5STP - chains A and B; structure by X-ray diffraction, 1.51 A resolution.

# Chain A
Molecule: Pre-mRNA-splicing factor 8
Organism: Saccharomyces cerevisiae S288C
UniProt: P33334 (PRP8_YEAST); residue numbers follow UniProt; this construct covers 1836-2090
Chain sequence (258 residues; numbered 1833 to 2090; the number before each row is that of its first residue):
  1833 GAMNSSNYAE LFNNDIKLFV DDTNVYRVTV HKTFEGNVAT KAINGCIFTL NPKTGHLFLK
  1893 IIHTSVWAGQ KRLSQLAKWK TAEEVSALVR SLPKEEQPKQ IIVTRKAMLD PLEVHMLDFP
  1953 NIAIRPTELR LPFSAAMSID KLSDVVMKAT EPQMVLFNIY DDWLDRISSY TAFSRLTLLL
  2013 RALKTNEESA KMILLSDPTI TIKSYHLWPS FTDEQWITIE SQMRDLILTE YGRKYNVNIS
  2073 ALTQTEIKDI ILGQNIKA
Unresolved in the structure: 2070-2090
Construct notes: expression tag (1833-1835)
Swiss-Prot annotation at these positions:
  - mutagenesis: Asp1853 (D1853A: Alters protein folding. Severely impaired growth. Strongly reduced growth at 35 degrees Celsius; when associated with A-1854; D1853N: Reduced growth at 30 degrees Celsius ...), Asp1854 (D1854A: Reduced growth at 30 degrees Celsius. Strongly reduced growth at 16 degrees Celsius. Strongly reduced growth at 35 degrees Celsius; when associated with A-1853 ...), Thr1855 (T1855A: Reduced growth at 30 degrees Celsius. Strongly reduced growth at 16 degrees Celsius), Thr1936 (T1936A: Reduced growth at 30 degrees Celsius. Strongly reduced growth at 16 degrees Celsius), Arg1937 (R1937K: Severely impaired growth. Reduced growth at 30 degrees Celsius. Strongly reduced growth at 16 degrees Celsius)

# Chain B
Molecule: A1 cistron-splicing factor AAR2
Organism: Saccharomyces cerevisiae S288C
UniProt: P32357 (AAR2_YEAST); aligned to UniProt positions 1-317 over residues 1-317
Chain sequence (308 residues; row label = number of the first residue in the row; note: 13 numbers in that range are skipped by the numbering (no residue carries them; nothing is unmodelled there); numbers below 1 keep their minus sign (Gly-3 is residue -3)):
    -3 GAMAMNTVPF TSAPIEVTIG IDQYSFNVKE NQPFHGIKDI PIGHVHVIHF QHADNSSMRY
    57 GYWFDCRMGN FYIQYDPKDG LYKMMEERDG AKFENIVHNF KERQMMVSYP KIDEDDTWYN
   117 LTEFVQMDKI RKIVRKDENQ FSYVDSSMTT VQENEL
   166 SSSSSDPAHS LNYTVINFKS REAIRPGHEM EDFLDKSYYL NTVMLQGIFK NSSNYFGELQ
   226 FAFLNAMFFG NYGSSLQWHA MIELICSSAT VPKHMLDKLD EILYYQIKTL PEQYSDILLN
   286 ERVWNICLYS SFQKNSLHNT EKIMENKYPE LL
Unresolved in the structure: -3 to 0, 166-169
Construct notes: expression tag (-3 to 0); conflict Ser166 (Leu153 in P32357), Ser167 (Lys154 in P32357), Ser170 (Asp in P32357)
Swiss-Prot annotation at these positions:
  - region: Leu261 to Ile282 (Leucine-zipper)
  - modified residue: Ser253 (Phosphoserine), Thr274 (Phosphothreonine)

# Chain A / chain B interface
Pairs across the interface - 18 pairs, chain A then chain B:
  Gln1907(A) - Met195(B)
  Gln1907(A) - Leu199(B)
  Leu1908(A) - Met195(B)  hydrophobic
  Trp1911(A) - Glu194(B)
  Trp1911(A) - Met195(B)  hydrophobic
  Trp1911(A) - Phe198(B)  hydrophobic
  Asp1942(A) - Lys184(B)  salt bridge
  Asp1942(A) - Phe198(B)
  Glu1945(A) - Lys184(B)  salt bridge
  Val1946(A) - Ile189(B)  hydrophobic
  Val1946(A) - Glu194(B)
  Val1946(A) - Phe198(B)  hydrophobic
  His1947(A) - Glu194(B)  salt bridge
  Leu1949(A) - Lys184(B)
  Leu1949(A) - Ser185(B)
  Leu1949(A) - Arg186(B)
  Leu1949(A) - Ile189(B)  hydrophobic
  Asp1950(A) - Arg186(B)  salt bridge

# Summary
Chain A and chain B form an interface of 9 and 8 residues respectively, with 4 salt bridges. Polar contacts
include Asp1942(A)-Lys184(B), Glu1945(A)-Lys184(B) and His1947(A)-Glu194(B). Curated annotation (UniProt)
lists 5 mutagenesis sites on chain A.
Chain A is Pre-mRNA-splicing factor 8 and chain B is A1 cistron-splicing factor AAR2, both from Saccharomyces
cerevisiae S288C; the structure, PanDDA analysis group deposition -- Aar2/RNaseH in complex with fragment
P03B02 from the F2X-Universal Library, was determined by X-ray diffraction (same publication as 5ST0, 5ST1,
5ST2, 5ST3, 5ST4, 5ST5 and 248 further entries).
